Entry 3QQ3 (X-ray diffraction, 2.59 A resolution); this record covers chains A and C of the 3 polymer chains in the assembly.

[Chain A]
Protein: MHC class I antigen
Source organism: Sus scrofa
UniProt: O19244 (O19244_PIG); residues 1-275 here correspond to UniProt positions 22-296 (UniProt number = residue number + 21)
Chain sequence (275 residues; each row starts with the number of its first residue):
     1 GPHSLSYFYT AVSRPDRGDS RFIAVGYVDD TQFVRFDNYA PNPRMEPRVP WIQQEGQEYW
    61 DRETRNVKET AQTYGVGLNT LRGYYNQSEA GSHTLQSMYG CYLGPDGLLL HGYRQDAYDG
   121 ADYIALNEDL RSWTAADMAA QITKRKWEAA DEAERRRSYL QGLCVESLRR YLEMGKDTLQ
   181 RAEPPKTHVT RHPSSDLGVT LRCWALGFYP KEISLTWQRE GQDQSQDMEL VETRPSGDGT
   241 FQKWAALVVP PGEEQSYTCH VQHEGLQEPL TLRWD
Disulfides: C101-C164, C203-C259
What the authors report for this chain:
  - specificity-determining residues: R156
  - mutagenesis - R156A: increased binding to peptides that do not bind
  - binding site for 9-mer peptide from Neuraminidase (chain C): L5, Y7, Y9, Y59, E63, N66, V67, T73, Y74, G77, T80, L81, Y84, L95, R114, D116, Y123, T143, K146, W147, Y159, L163, S167, Y171
  - binding site for 9-mer peptide from Neuraminidase: S97
  - specificity-determining residues: E152 (proposed by the authors, not directly observed)
  - conformationally variable residues (side-chain flip): R156

[Chain C]
Protein: 9-mer peptide from Neuraminidase
UniProt: Q9WDF0 (Q9WDF0_9INFA); residues 1-9 here correspond to UniProt positions 430-438 (UniProt number = residue number + 429)
Chain sequence (9 residues; each row starts with the number of its first residue):
     1 NSDTVGWSW

[How chain A and chain C interact]
Residue-residue contacts (46; chain A residue first):
  Y7(A) - N1(C)  hydrogen bond (side chain-backbone)
  Y7(A) - S2(C)  hydrogen bond (side chain-backbone)
  Y9(A) - S2(C)
  Y59(A) - N1(C)
  E63(A) - N1(C)
  E63(A) - S2(C)  hydrogen bond
  N66(A) - S2(C)  hydrogen bond
  N66(A) - D3(C)  hydrogen bond (side chain-backbone)
  N66(A) - T4(C)
  N66(A) - V5(C)  hydrogen bond (side chain-backbone)
  E69(A) - V5(C)
  T70(A) - V5(C)
  T73(A) - V5(C)
  T73(A) - W9(C)
  Y74(A) - W9(C)  hydrophobic
  G77(A) - W9(C)
  T80(A) - W9(C)
  L81(A) - W9(C)  hydrophobic
  Y84(A) - W9(C)  hydrogen bond (side chain-backbone)
  L95(A) - W9(C)  hydrophobic
  Y99(A) - S2(C)
  Y99(A) - D3(C)  hydrogen bond (side chain-backbone)
  D116(A) - W9(C)  hydrogen bond
  Y123(A) - W9(C)
  T143(A) - W9(C)  hydrogen bond (side chain-backbone)
  K146(A) - W7(C)
  K146(A) - S8(C)
  K146(A) - W9(C)  hydrogen bond (side chain-backbone)
  W147(A) - W7(C)
  W147(A) - S8(C)  hydrogen bond (side chain-backbone)
  W147(A) - W9(C)
  A150(A) - W7(C)
  E152(A) - G6(C)
  E152(A) - W7(C)  hydrogen bond (side chain-backbone)
  R155(A) - W7(C)
  R156(A) - D3(C)  salt bridge
  R156(A) - T4(C)
  R156(A) - V5(C)
  R156(A) - G6(C)
  Y159(A) - N1(C)  hydrogen bond (side chain-backbone)
  Y159(A) - S2(C)
  Y159(A) - D3(C)
  L163(A) - N1(C)
  S167(A) - N1(C)  hydrogen bond
  R170(A) - N1(C)
  Y171(A) - N1(C)  hydrogen bond (side chain-backbone)
Also at the interface, not in a pair above, chain A (32 interface residues in all): L5, V67, R114
From the paper, about this interface:
  - specific contacts: Y7(A)-N1(C) (hydrogen bond), E63(A)-S2(C) (hydrogen bond), N66(A)-S2(C) (hydrogen bond), N66(A)-V5(C), E152(A)-W7(C) (hydrogen bond), R156(A)-D3(C) (salt bridge), S167(A)-N1(C) (hydrogen bond), Y171(A)-N1(C) (hydrogen bond)

[Overview]
32 residues of chain A and 9 residues of chain C are in contact, with 16 hydrogen bonds and 1 salt bridge.
Polar contacts include R156(A)-D3(C), Y7(A)-N1(C) and Y7(A)-S2(C). The authors report hydrogen bonds between
Y7(A) and N1(C), E63(A) and S2(C) and N66(A) and S2(C) among others; a contact between N66(A) and V5(C); a
salt bridge between R156(A) and D3(C). The paper reports a binding site for 9-mer peptide from Neuraminidase
(chain C) at L5(A), Y7(A) and Y9(A) among others; R156A of chain A increases binding to peptides that do not
bind.
Chain A is MHC class I antigen (Sus scrofa) and chain C is a 9-mer peptide from Neuraminidase; the structure,
Crystal structure of swine major histocompatibility complex class I SLA-1 0401 and identification of 2009
pandemic ..., was determined by X-ray diffraction, deposited together with 3QQ4.
